Entry 7X1G (electron microscopy, 2.94 A resolution); this record covers chains A and B.

[Chain A (and B)]
Name: Isoform 1 of Solute carrier family 4 member 11
From: Homo sapiens
Notes: chain B of this document is another copy of the same molecule, construct and numbering; everything in this record applies to it too
UniProt: Q8NBS3 (S4A11_HUMAN), isoform Q8NBS3-1; residue numbers follow UniProt; this construct covers 1-891
Sequence (891 residues; row label = number of the first residue in the row):
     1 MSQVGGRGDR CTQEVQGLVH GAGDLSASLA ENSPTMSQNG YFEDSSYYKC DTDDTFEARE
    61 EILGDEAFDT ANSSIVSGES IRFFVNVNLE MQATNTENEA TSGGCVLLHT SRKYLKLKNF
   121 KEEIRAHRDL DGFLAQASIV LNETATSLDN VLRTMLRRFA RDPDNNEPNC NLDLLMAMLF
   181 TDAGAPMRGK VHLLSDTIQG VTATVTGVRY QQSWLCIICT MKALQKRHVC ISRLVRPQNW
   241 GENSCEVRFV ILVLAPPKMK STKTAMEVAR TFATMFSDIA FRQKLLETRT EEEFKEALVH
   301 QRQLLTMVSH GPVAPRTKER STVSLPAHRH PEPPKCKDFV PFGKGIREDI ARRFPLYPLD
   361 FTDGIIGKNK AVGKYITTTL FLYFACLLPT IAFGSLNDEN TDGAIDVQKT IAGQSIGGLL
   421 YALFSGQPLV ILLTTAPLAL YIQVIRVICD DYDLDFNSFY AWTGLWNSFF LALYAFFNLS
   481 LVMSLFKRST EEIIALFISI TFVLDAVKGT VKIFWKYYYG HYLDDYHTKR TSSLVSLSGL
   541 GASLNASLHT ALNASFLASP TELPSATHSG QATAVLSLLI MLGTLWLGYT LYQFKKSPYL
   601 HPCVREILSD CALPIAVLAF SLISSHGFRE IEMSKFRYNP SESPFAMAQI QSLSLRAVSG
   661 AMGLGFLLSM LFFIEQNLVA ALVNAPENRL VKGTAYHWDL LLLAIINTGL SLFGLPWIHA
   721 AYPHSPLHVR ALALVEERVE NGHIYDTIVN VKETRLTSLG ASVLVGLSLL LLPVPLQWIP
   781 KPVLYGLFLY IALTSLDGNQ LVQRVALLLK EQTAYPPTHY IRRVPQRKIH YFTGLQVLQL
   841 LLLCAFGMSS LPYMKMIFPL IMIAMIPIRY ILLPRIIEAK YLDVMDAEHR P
Disordered / not traced: 1-104, 122-130, 161-172, 257-263, 307-335, 523-568, 641-644, 888-891
Curated features (UniProtKB/Swiss-Prot):
  - natural variant: His109 (R109H: In CHED; this construct carries the variant), Thr144 (A144T: In CHED; this construct carries the variant), Val253 (A253V: In CHED; this construct carries the variant), Asp402 (G402D: In CHED; this construct carries the variant), Leu473 (S473L: In CHED; this construct carries the variant), Gly693 (G693E: In FECD4)
From the paper describing this entry:
  - mutagenesis - R125H, K260A, K263A: unchanged localization

[Interface between chain A and chain B]
Pairs across the interface (185):
  Cys105(A) with Leu117(B); Val201(B); Thr202(B); Gln211(B); Ser277(B)
  Val106(A) with Tyr114(B), hydrophobic; Val201(B), hydrogen bond (backbone-backbone)
  Leu107(A) with Tyr114(B); Leu115(B), hydrogen bond (backbone-backbone); Leu117(B), hydrophobic; Gln199(B); Trp214(B), hydrophobic; Arg270(B); Ala273(B), hydrophobic; Thr274(B)
  Leu108(A) with Arg112(B); Lys113(B); Tyr114(B), hydrophobic; Thr197(B); Ile198(B); Gln199(B), hydrogen bond (backbone-backbone); Val201(B), hydrophobic; Tyr210(B)
  His109(A) with Ser111(B); Arg112(B); Lys113(B), hydrogen bond (backbone-backbone); Leu115(B); Asp196(B), salt bridge; Thr197(B)
  Thr110(A) with Thr110(B); Ser111(B); Ser195(B); Asp196(B); Thr197(B), hydrogen bond (backbone-backbone)
  Ser111(A) with His109(B); Thr110(B); Ser111(B), hydrogen bond (backbone-backbone); Ser195(B); Asp196(B), hydrogen bond
  Arg112(A) with Leu108(B); His109(B); Thr181(B); Leu194(B); Ser195(B), hydrogen bond (backbone-backbone); Thr197(B)
  Lys113(A) with Leu108(B); His109(B), hydrogen bond (backbone-backbone)
  Tyr114(A) with Val106(B), hydrophobic; Leu107(B); Leu108(B), hydrophobic; Thr181(B); Asp182(B); Lys190(B); Val191(B), hydrogen bond (side chain-backbone)
  Leu115(A) with Leu107(B), hydrogen bond (backbone-backbone); His109(B)
  Leu117(A) with Cys105(B); Leu107(B), hydrophobic
  Thr146(A) with Gln812(B); Arg822(B), hydrogen bond (backbone-side chain)
  Leu148(A) with Pro817(B), hydrophobic; Arg822(B)
  Thr181(A) with Arg112(B); Tyr114(B)
  Asp182(A) with Tyr114(B)
  Lys190(A) with Tyr114(B); Ala203(B)
  Val191(A) with Tyr114(B), hydrogen bond (backbone-side chain); Val201(B), hydrophobic; Thr202(B); Ala203(B)
  His192(A) with Thr818(B)
  Leu193(A) with Val208(B), hydrophobic; Tyr210(B)
  Leu194(A) with Arg112(B)
  Ser195(A) with Thr110(B); Ser111(B); Arg112(B), hydrogen bond (backbone-backbone)
  Asp196(A) with His109(B), salt bridge; Thr110(B); Ser111(B), hydrogen bond
  Thr197(A) with Leu108(B); His109(B); Thr110(B), hydrogen bond (backbone-backbone); Arg112(B)
  Ile198(A) with Leu108(B)
  Gln199(A) with Leu107(B); Leu108(B), hydrogen bond (backbone-backbone)
  Val201(A) with Cys105(B); Val106(B), hydrogen bond (backbone-backbone); Leu108(B), hydrophobic; Val191(B), hydrophobic
  Thr202(A) with Cys105(B); Val191(B)
  Ala203(A) with Lys190(B); Val191(B)
  Val208(A) with Leu193(B), hydrophobic
  Tyr210(A) with Leu108(B); Leu193(B)
  Gln211(A) with Cys105(B)
  Trp214(A) with Leu107(B), hydrophobic
  Arg236(A) with Glu811(B), salt bridge
  Pro237(A) with Thr813(B), hydrogen bond (backbone-side chain)
  Gln238(A) with Thr813(B); Arg822(B), hydrogen bond
  Asn239(A) with Thr813(B), hydrogen bond (backbone-backbone); Ala814(B), hydrogen bond (side chain-backbone); Tyr815(B), hydrogen bond (side chain-backbone); Pro816(B); Arg822(B), hydrogen bond (backbone-side chain)
  Trp240(A) with Pro817(B)
  Gly241(A) with Pro817(B)
  Glu242(A) with Tyr210(B); Glu242(B); Asn243(B)
  Asn243(A) with Glu242(B)
  Arg270(A) with Leu107(B)
  Ala273(A) with Leu107(B), hydrophobic
  Thr274(A) with Leu107(B)
  Ser277(A) with Cys105(B)
  Phe514(A) with Phe628(B), hydrophobic
  Tyr518(A) with Phe628(B); Glu630(B), hydrogen bond; Ile631(B), hydrophobic
  Tyr519(A) with Glu630(B)
  Gln571(A) with Glu630(B); Ile631(B)
  Ala572(A) with Ala572(B)
  Val575(A) with Val575(B), hydrophobic; Leu576(B), hydrophobic; Leu579(B), hydrophobic; Phe628(B), hydrophobic; Ile631(B), hydrophobic
  Leu576(A) with Val575(B), hydrophobic
  Leu579(A) with Val575(B), hydrophobic; Leu579(B), hydrophobic
  Trp586(A) with Trp586(B)
  Pro598(A) with Ala814(B)
  Tyr599(A) with Asn741(B); Lys810(B); Glu811(B), hydrogen bond (backbone-backbone); Ala814(B); Tyr815(B), hydrophobic
  Leu600(A) with Leu809(B)
  His601(A) with Leu809(B); Lys810(B), hydrogen bond (side chain-backbone); Glu811(B), salt bridge
  Phe628(A) with Phe514(B), hydrophobic; Tyr518(B); Val575(B), hydrophobic
  Glu630(A) with Tyr518(B), hydrogen bond; Tyr519(B); Gln571(B)
  Ile631(A) with Tyr518(B), hydrophobic; Gln571(B); Val575(B), hydrophobic
  Asn741(A) with Tyr599(B)
  Leu809(A) with Leu600(B); His601(B)
  Lys810(A) with Tyr599(B); Leu600(B); His601(B), hydrogen bond (backbone-side chain)
  Glu811(A) with Arg236(B), salt bridge; Tyr599(B), hydrogen bond (backbone-backbone); His601(B), salt bridge
  Gln812(A) with Thr146(B)
  Thr813(A) with Pro237(B), hydrogen bond (side chain-backbone); Gln238(B); Asn239(B), hydrogen bond (backbone-backbone)
  Ala814(A) with Asn239(B); Pro598(B); Tyr599(B)
  Tyr815(A) with Asn239(B); Tyr599(B), hydrophobic
  Pro816(A) with Asn239(B)
  Pro817(A) with Leu148(B), hydrophobic; Asn239(B); Trp240(B); Gly241(B)
  Thr818(A) with His192(B)
  Arg822(A) with Thr146(B), hydrogen bond (side chain-backbone); Leu148(B); Gln238(B); Asn239(B), hydrogen bond (side chain-backbone); Trp240(B)
Also at the interface, not in a pair above, chain A (83 interface residues in all): Ser147, Gly200, Met266, Ser569, Leu578, Leu582, Pro602, Gly627, Gly742, Leu808
Also at the interface, not in a pair above, chain B (84 interface residues in all): Ser147, Gly200, Ile218, Met266, Ser569, Leu578, Leu582, Pro602, Gly627, Gly742, Leu808

[Overview]
83 residues of chain A and 84 residues of chain B are in contact, with 34 hydrogen bonds and 6 salt bridges.
Polar pairs include His109(A)-Asp196(B), Arg236(A)-Glu811(B) and His601(A)-Glu811(B). The paper reports that
R125H, K260A and K263A of chain A leave localization unchanged.
Chain A and chain B are both Isoform 1 of Solute carrier family 4 member 11 (Homo sapiens); the structure,
Cryo-EM structure of human BTR1 in the inward-facing state at pH 5.5, was determined by electron microscopy
(same publication as 7X1I, 7X1J and 7X1H).
